3OQ9 - chains D and K of the 10 polymer chains in the assembly; structure by X-ray diffraction, 6.80 A resolution (low resolution: residue-level contacts below are approximate; hydrogen-bond / salt-bridge calls are withheld).

[Chain D]
Protein: Tumor necrosis factor receptor superfamily member 6
Source organism: Mus musculus
UniProtKB: P25446 (TNR6_MOUSE); residues 223-308 here = UniProt positions 223-308
Chain sequence (86 residues; each row starts with the number of its first residue):
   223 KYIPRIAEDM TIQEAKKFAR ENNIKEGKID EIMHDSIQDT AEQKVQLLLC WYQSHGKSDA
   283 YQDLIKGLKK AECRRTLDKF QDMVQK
Curated features (UniProtKB/Swiss-Prot):
  - natural variant: Ile-246 (I246N: In lpr)

[Chain K]
Protein: Protein FADD
Source organism: Homo sapiens
UniProtKB: Q13158 (FADD_HUMAN); numbering as in UniProt (aligned over 93-184)
Chain sequence (100 residues; row label = number of the first residue in the row):
    93 GEEDLCAAFN VICDNVGKDW RRLARQLKVS DTKIDSIEDR YPRNLTERVR ESLRIWKNTE
   153 KENATVAHLV GALRSCQMNL VADLVQEVQQ ARLEHHHHHH
Disordered / not traced: 185-192
Sequence notes: expression tag (185-192)
Curated features (UniProtKB/Swiss-Prot):
  - glycosylation: Arg-117 (Microbial infection: N-beta-linked (GlcNAc) arginine)
  - natural variant: Cys-105 (C105W: In IEHDCM)
  - mutagenesis: Arg-117 (R117A: Abolished GlcNAcylation by E.coli NleB1; R117E: Loss of interaction with FAS), Val-121 (V121N: Loss of interaction with FAS), Asp-123 (D123R: Strongly decreased interaction with FAS), Arg-135 (R135E: Strongly decreased interaction with FAS), Arg-142 (R142E: Decreased interaction with FAS), Leu-172 (L172A/E: Loss of interaction with FAS; L172K: Strongly decreased interaction with FAS), Asp-175 (D175K: Strongly decreased interaction with FAS), Leu-176 (L176E: Decreased interaction with FAS)
Reported in the primary citation:
  - mutagenesis - R117E, D123R, R135E, R142E, K153E: decreased binding to Tumor necrosis factor receptor superfamily member 6 (chain D)
  - mutagenesis - N150K: unchanged binding to Tumor necrosis factor receptor superfamily member 6 (chain D)

[Interface between chain D and chain K]
Residue-residue contacts (7):
  Lys-247(D) with Gln-169(K)
  Gln-268(D) with Lys-110(K)
  Gln-275(D) with Gln-169(K); Asn-171(K); Leu-172(K)
  Ser-276(D) with Asn-171(K)
  Gly-278(D) with Asp-175(K)
Other interface residues (no listed pair), chain D (8 interface residues in all): Lys-250, Tyr-274, His-277
The authors on this interface:
  - hot spots on chain K (mutagenesis) - L172K, D175K: decreased binding to Tumor necrosis factor receptor superfamily member 6 (chain D)

[Summary]
8 residues of chain D and 5 residues of chain K are in contact. The paper reports that R117E, D123R and R135E
of chain K, among others, reduce binding to Tumor necrosis factor receptor superfamily member 6 (chain D);
N150K of chain K leaves binding to Tumor necrosis factor receptor superfamily member 6 (chain D) unchanged; 8
substitutions were tested in all.
Chain D is Tumor necrosis factor receptor superfamily member 6 (Mus musculus) and chain K is Protein FADD
(Homo sapiens); the structure, Structure of the FAS/FADD death domain assembly, was determined by X-ray
diffraction.
